3REJ - chains G and H of the 10 polymer chains in the assembly; structure by X-ray diffraction, 2.55 A resolution.

[Chain G]
Protein: Histone H2A type 1
Organism: Xenopus laevis
UniProt: P06897 (H2A1_XENLA); residues 1-129 here correspond to UniProt positions 2-130 (UniProt number = residue number + 1)
Sequence (129 residues; each row starts with the number of its first residue):
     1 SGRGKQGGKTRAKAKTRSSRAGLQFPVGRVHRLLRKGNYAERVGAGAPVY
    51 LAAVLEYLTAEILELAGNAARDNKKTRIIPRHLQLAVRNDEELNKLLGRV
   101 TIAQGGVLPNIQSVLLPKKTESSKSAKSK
Unresolved in the structure: 1-13, 119-129
Differences from the reference sequence: variant R99 (Gly100 in P06897), S123 (Ala124 in P06897)

[Chain H]
Protein: Histone H2B 1.1
Organism: Xenopus laevis
UniProt: P02281 (H2B11_XENLA); residues 1-122 here correspond to UniProt positions 5-126 (UniProt number = residue number + 4)
Sequence (122 residues; each row starts with the number of its first residue):
     1 AKSAPAPKKGSKKAVTKTQKKDGKKRRKTRKESYAIYVYKVLKQVHPDTG
    51 ISSKAMSIMNSFVNDVFERIAGEASRLAHYNKRSTITSREIQTAVRLLLP
   101 GELAKHAVSEGTKAVTKYTSAK
Unresolved in the structure: 1-28
Differences from the reference sequence: variant T29 (Ser33 in P02281)

[Chain G / chain H interface]
Contacting residue pairs (114):
  R17(G) - Y118(H)
  R20(G) - K117(H)
  R20(G) - Y118(H)
  R20(G) - K122(H)
  A21(G) - A114(H)
  A21(G) - K117(H)
  A21(G) - Y118(H)  hydrophobic
  G22(G) - K117(H)
  Q24(G) - Y37(H)
  Q24(G) - K40(H)
  Q24(G) - Q44(H)
  F25(G) - Y34(H)  hydrophobic
  F25(G) - Y37(H)  hydrophobic
  F25(G) - V41(H)  hydrophobic
  F25(G) - V63(H)  hydrophobic
  P26(G) - Y37(H)
  R29(G) - E32(H)  salt bridge
  R29(G) - S33(H)  hydrogen bond (side chain-backbone)
  R29(G) - Y37(H)
  R32(G) - E32(H)  salt bridge
  L33(G) - Y34(H)
  L33(G) - F67(H)  hydrophobic
  L34(G) - A71(H)  hydrophobic
  Y39(G) - F67(H)
  Y39(G) - A71(H)  hydrophobic
  Y39(G) - S75(H)  hydrogen bond (backbone-side chain)
  Y39(G) - H79(H)
  Y39(G) - I86(H)  hydrophobic
  A40(G) - S84(H)
  A40(G) - I86(H)  hydrophobic
  E41(G) - S84(H)  hydrogen bond (backbone-backbone)
  R42(G) - S84(H)  hydrogen bond (backbone-backbone)
  R42(G) - T85(H)  hydrogen bond (backbone-side chain)
  R42(G) - I86(H)  hydrogen bond (backbone-backbone)
  V43(G) - I86(H)
  G44(G) - T85(H)
  G44(G) - I86(H)  hydrogen bond (backbone-backbone)
  G46(G) - S88(H)
  G46(G) - V115(H)
  A47(G) - I86(H)
  A47(G) - T87(H)
  A47(G) - S88(H)
  A47(G) - I91(H)
  V49(G) - A114(H)
  V49(G) - V115(H)
  V49(G) - Y118(H)  hydrophobic
  Y50(G) - S88(H)
  Y50(G) - I91(H)  hydrophobic
  Y50(G) - Q92(H)  hydrogen bond
  Y50(G) - V108(H)  hydrogen bond (side chain-backbone)
  Y50(G) - G111(H)
  Y50(G) - T112(H)
  Y50(G) - V115(H)
  L51(G) - F67(H)  hydrophobic
  L51(G) - I70(H)  hydrophobic
  A53(G) - E110(H)
  A53(G) - G111(H)
  A53(G) - A114(H)  hydrophobic
  V54(G) - V95(H)  hydrophobic
  V54(G) - A107(H)  hydrophobic
  L55(G) - V63(H)
  L55(G) - V66(H)  hydrophobic
  L55(G) - F67(H)
  E56(G) - V41(H)
  Y57(G) - L103(H)
  Y57(G) - H106(H)  hydrogen bond
  Y57(G) - A107(H)
  L58(G) - F62(H)  hydrophobic
  L58(G) - V66(H)  hydrophobic
  L58(G) - L99(H)  hydrophobic
  L58(G) - L103(H)  hydrophobic
  T59(G) - V41(H)
  T59(G) - M59(H)
  T59(G) - V63(H)
  A60(G) - V41(H)  hydrophobic
  I62(G) - F62(H)  hydrophobic
  L63(G) - V38(H)
  L63(G) - L42(H)  hydrophobic
  L63(G) - H46(H)
  E64(G) - V45(H)
  E64(G) - H46(H)  salt bridge
  G67(G) - H46(H)
  N68(G) - H46(H)  hydrogen bond
  T76(G) - T49(H)
  T76(G) - G50(H)  hydrogen bond (backbone-backbone)
  R77(G) - G50(H)
  R77(G) - I51(H)
  R77(G) - S52(H)
  I78(G) - L42(H)  hydrophobic
  I78(G) - T49(H)
  I78(G) - G50(H)  hydrogen bond (backbone-backbone)
  I78(G) - I51(H)
  I78(G) - S52(H)  hydrogen bond (backbone-backbone)
  I78(G) - A55(H)
  I79(G) - S52(H)
  I79(G) - A55(H)  hydrophobic
  P80(G) - S52(H)
  P80(G) - A55(H)
  P80(G) - I58(H)  hydrophobic
  L83(G) - A55(H)
  L83(G) - I58(H)  hydrophobic
  L83(G) - M59(H)  hydrophobic
  E92(G) - P100(H)
  E92(G) - G101(H)
  E92(G) - E102(H)  hydrogen bond (side chain-backbone)
  E92(G) - L103(H)  hydrogen bond (side chain-backbone)
  L96(G) - R69(H)  hydrogen bond (backbone-side chain)
  L96(G) - L98(H)
  L96(G) - L99(H)  hydrophobic
  L97(G) - F62(H)  hydrophobic
  L97(G) - R69(H)
  V100(G) - R69(H)
  I102(G) - I58(H)  hydrophobic
  A103(G) - I58(H)
Also at the interface, not in a pair above, chain G (53 interface residues in all): L23, V30, N38, A45, E61, L93
Also at the interface, not in a pair above, chain H (57 interface residues in all): D48, K54, D65, G72, A121

[In short]
53 residues of chain G face 57 of chain H across their interface, with 17 hydrogen bonds and 3 salt bridges.
Among the polar pairs are R29(G)-E32(H), R32(G)-E32(H) and E64(G)-H46(H).
Chain G is Histone H2A type 1 and chain H is Histone H2B 1.1, both from Xenopus laevis; the structure, 2.55
Angstrom Crystal Structure of the Nucleosome Core Particle Assembled with a 146 bp Alpha-Satellite DNA ...,
was determined by X-ray diffraction, deposited together with 3REH, 3REI, 3REK and 3REL.
